PDB entry 1ZMC | X-ray diffraction, 2.53 A resolution | chains A and B

[Chain A (and B)]
Molecule: Dihydrolipoyl dehydrogenase, mitochondrial
Source organism: Homo sapiens
Notes: EC 1.8.1.4; chain B of this document is another copy of the same molecule, construct and numbering; everything in this record applies to it too
UniProt: P09622 (DLDH_HUMAN); residues 1-474 here correspond to UniProt positions 36-509 (UniProt number = residue number + 35)
Amino-acid sequence (474 residues; row label = number of the first residue in the row):
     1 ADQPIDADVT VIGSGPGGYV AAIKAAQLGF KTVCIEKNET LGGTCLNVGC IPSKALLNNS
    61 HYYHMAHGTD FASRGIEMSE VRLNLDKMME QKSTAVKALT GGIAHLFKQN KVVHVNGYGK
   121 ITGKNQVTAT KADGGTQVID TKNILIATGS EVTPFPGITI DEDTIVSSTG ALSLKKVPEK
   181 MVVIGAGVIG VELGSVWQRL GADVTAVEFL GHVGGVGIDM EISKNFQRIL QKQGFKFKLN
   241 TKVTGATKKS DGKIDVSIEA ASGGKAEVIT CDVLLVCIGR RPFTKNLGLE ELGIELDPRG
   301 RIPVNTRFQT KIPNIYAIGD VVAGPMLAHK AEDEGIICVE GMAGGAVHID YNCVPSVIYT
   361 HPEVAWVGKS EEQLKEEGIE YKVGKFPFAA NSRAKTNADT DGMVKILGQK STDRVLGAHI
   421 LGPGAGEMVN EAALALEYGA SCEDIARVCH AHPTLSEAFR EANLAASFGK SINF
Not modelled in the structure: 1-2 (chain B: 1-3)
Differences from the reference sequence: conflict Thr69 (Lys104 in P09622)
Disulfide bonds: Cys45-Cys50
Ligand contacts:
  - FAD (flavin-adenine dinucleotide): Ile12, Gly13, Ser14, Gly15, Pro16, Gly17, Gly18, Ile35, Glu36, Lys37, Asn38, Gly42, Gly43, Thr44, Cys45, Val48, Gly49, Cys50, Ser53, Lys54, Gly117, Tyr118, Gly119, Ala147, Thr148, Gly149, Ser150, Ser168, Leu172, Ile189, Arg280, Phe283, Lys285, Leu287, Gly319, Asp320, Met326, Leu327, Ala328, His329, Ala331, Tyr359
  - NAD (nicotinamide-adenine-dinucleotide): Thr153, Phe155, Ile184, Gly185, Ala186, Gly187, Val188, Val207, Glu208, Phe209, Leu210, Gly215, Val216, Thr241, Lys242, Val243, Cys277, Ile278, Gly279, Arg280, Arg281, Arg299, Met326
Swiss-Prot annotation at these positions:
  - active site: His452 (Proton acceptor)
  - binding site (FAD): Glu36 to Cys45, Lys54, Gly119, Thr148 to Ser150, Asp320, Met326 to His329
  - binding site (NAD(+)): Gly185 to Glu192, Glu208, Val243, Gly279
  - site (Important for interaction with PDHX and activity of multienzyme pyruvate dehydrogenase complex): Asp413, Tyr438
  - modified residue: Lys31 (N6-acetyllysine), Lys87 (N6-acetyllysine), Lys97 (N6-acetyllysine), Lys108 (N6-acetyllysine), Lys124 (N6-succinyllysine), Lys131 (N6-succinyllysine), Lys238 (N6-succinyllysine), Lys242 (N6-succinyllysine), Ser250 (Phosphoserine), Ser262 (Phosphoserine), Lys311 (N6-acetyllysine), Lys375 (N6-acetyllysine), Lys382 (N6-acetyllysine), Lys385 (N6-acetyllysine), Lys395 (N6-succinyllysine), Ser467 (Phosphoserine), Lys470 (N6-acetyllysine)

[How chain A and chain B interact]
Residue-residue contacts (165; chain A residue first):
  Tyr19(A) - Asn473(B)  hydrogen bond
  Ile23(A) - Ile472(B)
  Lys24(A) - Phe468(B)
  Lys24(A) - Ile472(B)
  Gln27(A) - Phe468(B)
  Gln27(A) - Ser471(B)  hydrogen bond (side chain-backbone)
  Gln27(A) - Ile472(B)
  Cys45(A) - His452(B)
  Cys50(A) - Pro453(B)
  Ile51(A) - Ser392(B)
  Ile51(A) - Thr396(B)
  Lys54(A) - Thr396(B)
  Ala55(A) - Thr396(B)
  Asn58(A) - Arg74(B)
  Asn58(A) - Asn397(B)
  Asn59(A) - Arg74(B)  hydrogen bond
  Asn59(A) - Ile76(B)
  Tyr62(A) - Tyr62(B)  hydrophobic
  Tyr62(A) - Phe71(B)  hydrophobic
  Tyr62(A) - Ile76(B)
  Tyr63(A) - Ile76(B)
  Ala66(A) - Ile76(B)  hydrophobic
  Phe71(A) - Tyr62(B)  hydrophobic
  Phe71(A) - Ala66(B)  hydrophobic
  Phe71(A) - Phe71(B)  hydrophobic
  Ala72(A) - Lys87(B)
  Ser73(A) - Gln91(B)
  Arg74(A) - Asn58(B)
  Arg74(A) - Asn59(B)  hydrogen bond
  Arg74(A) - Met88(B)  hydrogen bond (backbone-backbone)
  Gly75(A) - Arg82(B)
  Gly75(A) - Leu83(B)
  Gly75(A) - Asn84(B)  hydrogen bond (backbone-backbone)
  Gly75(A) - Lys87(B)
  Ile76(A) - Asn59(B)
  Ile76(A) - Tyr62(B)
  Ile76(A) - Tyr63(B)
  Ile76(A) - Arg82(B)
  Glu77(A) - Glu80(B)
  Glu77(A) - Val81(B)
  Glu77(A) - Arg82(B)  hydrogen bond (backbone-backbone)
  Glu77(A) - Asn84(B)  hydrogen bond
  Met78(A) - Met78(B)  hydrophobic
  Met78(A) - Glu80(B)
  Met78(A) - Val81(B)  hydrophobic
  Ser79(A) - Ser79(B)  hydrogen bond (side chain-backbone)
  Ser79(A) - Glu80(B)  hydrogen bond (side chain-backbone)
  Glu80(A) - Glu77(B)
  Glu80(A) - Met78(B)
  Glu80(A) - Ser79(B)
  Val81(A) - Glu77(B)
  Arg82(A) - Gly75(B)
  Arg82(A) - Ile76(B)
  Arg82(A) - Glu77(B)  salt bridge
  Leu83(A) - Gly75(B)
  Asn84(A) - Gly75(B)  hydrogen bond (backbone-backbone)
  Asn84(A) - Glu77(B)  hydrogen bond
  Lys87(A) - Ala72(B)
  Lys87(A) - Ser73(B)
  Lys87(A) - Gly75(B)
  Met88(A) - Arg74(B)
  Met88(A) - Gly75(B)
  Gln91(A) - Ser73(B)
  Gln91(A) - Thr396(B)  hydrogen bond (side chain-backbone)
  Gln91(A) - Ala398(B)
  Ala95(A) - Lys395(B)
  Leu99(A) - Lys395(B)
  Leu106(A) - Ile472(B)
  Leu106(A) - Asn473(B)
  Leu106(A) - Phe474(B)
  Gln109(A) - Phe474(B)  hydrogen bond (side chain-backbone)
  Ala328(A) - His452(B)
  His329(A) - Cys449(B)
  His329(A) - His450(B)
  His329(A) - Ala451(B)
  His329(A) - His452(B)  hydrogen bond (side chain-backbone)
  Glu332(A) - His452(B)  salt bridge
  Asp333(A) - Cys449(B)
  Asp333(A) - Arg460(B)  salt bridge
  Glu340(A) - Arg447(B)  salt bridge
  Pro355(A) - Cys449(B)
  Pro355(A) - Ala451(B)
  Val357(A) - Ala451(B)  hydrophobic
  Tyr359(A) - Arg393(B)
  Tyr359(A) - His452(B)
  Tyr359(A) - Pro453(B)  hydrogen bond (side chain-backbone)
  Tyr359(A) - Thr454(B)
  Glu363(A) - Arg393(B)  salt bridge
  Ser392(A) - Leu99(B)
  Arg393(A) - Tyr359(B)
  Arg393(A) - Glu363(B)  salt bridge
  Arg393(A) - Glu427(B)  salt bridge
  Lys395(A) - Ala98(B)
  Lys395(A) - Leu99(B)
  Thr396(A) - Ile51(B)
  Thr396(A) - Lys54(B)
  Thr396(A) - Ala55(B)
  Thr396(A) - Gln91(B)  hydrogen bond (backbone-side chain)
  Thr396(A) - Ala95(B)
  Asn397(A) - Asn58(B)
  Ala398(A) - Gln91(B)
  Gly426(A) - Thr454(B)
  Glu427(A) - Arg393(B)  salt bridge
  Glu427(A) - Thr454(B)
  Glu427(A) - Leu455(B)  hydrogen bond (side chain-backbone)
  Glu427(A) - Ser456(B)  hydrogen bond (side chain-backbone)
  Asn430(A) - Glu431(B)
  Asn430(A) - His450(B)
  Asn430(A) - Ala451(B)  hydrogen bond (side chain-backbone)
  Asn430(A) - Thr454(B)  hydrogen bond
  Asn430(A) - Ser456(B)  hydrogen bond
  Glu431(A) - Asn430(B)
  Glu431(A) - Glu431(B)
  Glu431(A) - Leu434(B)
  Leu434(A) - Glu431(B)
  Leu434(A) - Ala435(B)
  Leu434(A) - Val448(B)  hydrophobic
  Ala435(A) - Leu434(B)  hydrophobic
  Glu437(A) - Val448(B)
  Tyr438(A) - Tyr438(B)  hydrophobic
  Tyr438(A) - Ala440(B)
  Tyr438(A) - Asp444(B)  hydrogen bond
  Ala440(A) - Tyr438(B)
  Asp444(A) - Tyr438(B)  hydrogen bond
  Arg447(A) - Glu340(B)  salt bridge
  Val448(A) - Ala433(B)  hydrophobic
  Val448(A) - Leu434(B)  hydrophobic
  Val448(A) - Glu437(B)
  Cys449(A) - His329(B)
  Cys449(A) - Asp333(B)
  Cys449(A) - Pro355(B)
  Cys449(A) - Ala433(B)
  His450(A) - His329(B)
  His450(A) - Asn430(B)
  Ala451(A) - His329(B)
  Ala451(A) - Pro355(B)  hydrophobic
  Ala451(A) - Val357(B)  hydrophobic
  Ala451(A) - Asn430(B)
  His452(A) - Cys45(B)
  His452(A) - Ala328(B)
  His452(A) - His329(B)  hydrogen bond (backbone-side chain)
  His452(A) - Tyr359(B)
  Pro453(A) - Cys50(B)
  Pro453(A) - Lys54(B)
  Pro453(A) - Tyr359(B)  hydrogen bond (backbone-side chain)
  Thr454(A) - Tyr359(B)
  Thr454(A) - Gly426(B)
  Thr454(A) - Glu427(B)
  Thr454(A) - Asn430(B)  hydrogen bond
  Leu455(A) - Glu427(B)  hydrogen bond (backbone-side chain)
  Ser456(A) - Glu427(B)  hydrogen bond (backbone-side chain)
  Ser456(A) - Asn430(B)  hydrogen bond
  Arg460(A) - Asp333(B)  salt bridge
  Phe468(A) - Lys24(B)
  Phe468(A) - Gln27(B)
  Phe468(A) - Leu28(B)  hydrophobic
  Lys470(A) - Gln27(B)
  Ser471(A) - Gln27(B)  hydrogen bond (backbone-side chain)
  Ile472(A) - Ile23(B)
  Ile472(A) - Leu106(B)
  Ile472(A) - Ile336(B)  hydrophobic
  Asn473(A) - Tyr19(B)  hydrogen bond
  Asn473(A) - Leu106(B)
  Phe474(A) - Leu106(B)
  Phe474(A) - Gln109(B)  hydrogen bond (backbone-side chain)
Also at the interface, not in a pair above, chain A (88 interface residues in all): Val20, Leu28, Ala98, Ile336, Cys353, Val354, Val429, Ala433, Ser441, Glu457, Leu464
Also at the interface, not in a pair above, chain B (88 interface residues in all): Val20, Glu332, Cys353, Val354, Ser441, Ile445, Glu457, Leu464, Lys470

[In short]
Chain A and chain B each contribute 88 residues to their interface; the contacts include 33 hydrogen bonds and
10 salt bridges. Among the polar pairs are Arg82(A)-Glu77(B), Glu332(A)-His452(B) and Asp333(A)-Arg460(B).
Bound to chain A: flavin-adenine dinucleotide and NAD.
Both chains are Dihydrolipoyl dehydrogenase, mitochondrial (Homo sapiens). Entry 1ZMC (Crystal Structure of
Human dihydrolipoamide dehydrogenase complexed to NAD+) was determined by X-ray diffraction together with 1ZMD
from the same study.
